PDB entry 9G9H | electron microscopy, 2.99 A resolution | chains G and R of the 10 polymer chains in the assembly

== Chain G ==
Molecule: CRISPR system Cms protein Csm4
Organism: Enterococcus italicus DSM 15952
Reference sequence: E6LHV4 (CSM4_ENTI1); residues 1-307 here = UniProt positions 1-307
Chain sequence (307 residues; numbered 1 to 307; the number before each row is that of its first residue):
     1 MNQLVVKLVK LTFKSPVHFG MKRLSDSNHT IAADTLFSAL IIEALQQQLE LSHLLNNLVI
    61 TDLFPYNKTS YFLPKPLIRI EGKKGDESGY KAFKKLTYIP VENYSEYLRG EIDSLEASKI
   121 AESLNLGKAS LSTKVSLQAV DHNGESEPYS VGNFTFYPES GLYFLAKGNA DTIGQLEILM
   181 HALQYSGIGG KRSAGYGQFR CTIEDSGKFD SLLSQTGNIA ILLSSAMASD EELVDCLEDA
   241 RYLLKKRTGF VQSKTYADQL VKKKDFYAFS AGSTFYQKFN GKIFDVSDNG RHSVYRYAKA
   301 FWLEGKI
Unresolved in the structure: 1-4, 82-88

== Chain R ==
Molecule: crRNA
Organism: Enterococcus italicus DSM 15952
Sequence (45 nucleotides; numbered -7 to 37; the number before each row is that of its first residue; numbers below 1 keep their minus sign (A-7 is residue -7)):
    -7 ACGAGAACAU GCGCGACAUU CCGAAGAACG CUGAAGCGCU GGGGG
Unresolved in the structure: 23-37

== Chain G / chain R interface ==
Residue-residue contacts (68; chain G residue first):
  His18(G) - A-4(R)  salt bridge to the phosphate
  Gly20(G) - G-5(R)  sugar contact
  Gly20(G) - A-4(R)  hydrogen bond to the phosphate
  Met21(G) - G-5(R)  hydrogen bond to the sugar
  Lys22(G) - G-5(R)  hydrogen bond to the sugar
  Leu24(G) - A-1(R)  base contact
  Thr35(G) - C-6(R)  hydrogen bond to the phosphate
  Thr35(G) - G-5(R)  hydrogen bond to the phosphate
  Ser38(G) - A-7(R)  sugar contact
  Ser38(G) - C-6(R)  hydrogen bond to the sugar
  Ala39(G) - C-6(R)  base contact
  Ile41(G) - A-7(R)  sugar contact
  Ile42(G) - A-7(R)  sugar contact
  Ile42(G) - C-6(R)  base contact
  Leu45(G) - A-7(R)  base contact
  Thr133(G) - A1(R)  base contact
  Lys134(G) - A1(R)  phosphate contact
  Val135(G) - A-1(R)  hydrogen bond to the sugar
  Val135(G) - C0(R)  phosphate contact
  Val135(G) - A1(R)  hydrogen bond to the phosphate
  Val135(G) - U2(R)  sugar contact
  Ser136(G) - A-1(R)  base contact
  Ser136(G) - C0(R)  phosphate contact
  Leu137(G) - A-1(R)  phosphate contact
  Leu137(G) - C0(R)  hydrogen bond to the phosphate
  Leu137(G) - U2(R)  sugar contact
  Gln138(G) - A-1(R)  sugar contact
  Gln138(G) - C0(R)  hydrogen bond to the phosphate
  Ser146(G) - U2(R)  base contact
  Glu147(G) - A-1(R)  base contact
  Pro148(G) - A1(R)  base contact
  Tyr149(G) - A-1(R)  stacking on the base
  Leu183(G) - C-6(R)  base contact
  Ser186(G) - C-6(R)  base contact
  Gly187(G) - C-6(R)  hydrogen bond to the base
  Ile188(G) - C-6(R)  base contact
  Gly189(G) - C-6(R)  hydrogen bond to the base
  Gly190(G) - A-4(R)  phosphate contact
  Gly190(G) - G-3(R)  phosphate contact
  Lys191(G) - G-3(R)  hydrogen bond to the phosphate
  Lys191(G) - A-1(R)  hydrogen bond to the base
  Arg192(G) - C-6(R)  base contact
  Arg192(G) - G-3(R)  hydrogen bond to the phosphate
  Arg192(G) - A-2(R)  phosphate contact
  Ser193(G) - A-2(R)  hydrogen bond to the phosphate
  Arg247(G) - G-5(R)  salt bridge to the phosphate
  Thr248(G) - G-5(R)  base contact
  Gly249(G) - G-5(R)  base contact
  Phe250(G) - C-6(R)  phosphate contact
  Phe250(G) - G-5(R)  base contact
  Phe250(G) - A-4(R)  base contact
  Val251(G) - A-7(R)  sugar contact
  Val251(G) - C-6(R)  phosphate contact
  Gln252(G) - A-7(R)  hydrogen bond to the sugar
  Gln252(G) - C-6(R)  hydrogen bond to the phosphate
  Gln252(G) - A-4(R)  hydrogen bond to the sugar
  Ser253(G) - A-7(R)  hydrogen bond to the sugar
  Leu260(G) - A-4(R)  base contact
  Leu260(G) - G-3(R)  base contact
  Lys262(G) - G-5(R)  hydrogen bond to the base
  Lys263(G) - C-6(R)  phosphate contact
  Lys263(G) - G-5(R)  salt bridge to the phosphate
  His292(G) - A-7(R)  stacking on the base
  Ser293(G) - A-7(R)  base contact
  Val294(G) - A-7(R)  sugar contact
  Val294(G) - C-6(R)  phosphate contact
  Tyr295(G) - A-7(R)  hydrogen bond to the phosphate
  Arg296(G) - G-5(R)  salt bridge to the phosphate
Also at the interface, not in a pair above, chain G (48 interface residues in all): Phe19, Arg23, Leu51

== Overview ==
48 residues of chain G and 10 residues of chain R are in contact, with 22 hydrogen bonds, 4 salt bridges and 2
aromatic stacking contacts. Among the polar pairs are Gly187(G)-C-6(R), Gly189(G)-C-6(R) and Lys191(G)-A-1(R).
Here chain G is CRISPR system Cms protein Csm4 and chain R is crRNA, both from Enterococcus italicus DSM
15952. Entry 9G9H (CryoEM structure of Enterococcus italicus Csm-crRNA-CTR1 complex bound to pNppA3 and
AMPNPP) was determined by electron microscopy together with 9G9A, 9G9B, 9G9C, 9G9D, 9G9E, 9G9F and 4 further
entries from the same study.
